PDB entry 9MUD | electron microscopy, 3.40 A resolution | chains J and T of the 45 polymer chains in the assembly

[Chain J (and T)]
Molecule: Cat1 (CRISPR associated TIR 1) pentagonal filament
Notes: chain T of this document is another copy of the same molecule, construct and numbering; everything in this record applies to it too
Chain sequence (263 residues; numbered 1 to 263; the number before each row is that of its first residue):
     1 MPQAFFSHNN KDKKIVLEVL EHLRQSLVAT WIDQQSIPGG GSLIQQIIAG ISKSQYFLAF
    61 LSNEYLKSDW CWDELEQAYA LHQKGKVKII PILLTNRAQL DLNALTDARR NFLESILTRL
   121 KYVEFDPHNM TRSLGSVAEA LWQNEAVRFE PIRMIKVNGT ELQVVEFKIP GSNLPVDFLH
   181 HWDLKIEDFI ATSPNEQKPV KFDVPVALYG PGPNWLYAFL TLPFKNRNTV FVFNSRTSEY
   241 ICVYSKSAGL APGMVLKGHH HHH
Unresolved in the structure: 1, 34-41, 259-263
What the authors report for this chain:
  - binding site for the 4-nt RNA strand: W215, N234, S235
  - binding site for the 4-nt RNA strand: K225, N226, R227
  - catalytic residues: Y122
  - mutagenesis - D33A: decreased catalytic activity on NAD+
  - mutagenesis - Y122A: abolished catalytic activity on NAD+

[Chain J / chain T interface]
Contacting residue pairs (11):
  W70(J) with Y122(T), hydrophobic
  E187(J) with S172(T), hydrogen bond
  T192(J) with Y209(T), hydrogen bond (backbone-side chain); P211(T)
  S193(J) with Y209(T)
  F202(J) with Y209(T); F233(T), hydrophobic
  N226(J) with S235(T), hydrogen bond (backbone-side chain)
  R227(J) with P211(T)
  K246(J) with S235(T), hydrogen bond (side chain-backbone); R236(T)
Other interface residues (no listed pair), chain J (13 interface residues in all): D33, S42, Q46, P194, D203
Other interface residues (no listed pair), chain T (13 interface residues in all): R97, K121, Q143, E166, G210, S238

[In short]
Chain J and chain T each contribute 13 residues to their interface; the contacts include 4 hydrogen bonds.
Among the polar pairs are E187(J)-S172(T), T192(J)-Y209(T) and N226(J)-S235(T). The paper reports the
catalytic residue Y122(J); D33A of chain J reduces catalytic activity on NAD+.
Both chains are Cat1 (CRISPR associated TIR 1) pentagonal filament. Entry 9MUD (Cryo-EM structure of
CRISPR-associated cA4 bound Cat1 Pentagonal filament assembly) was determined by electron microscopy (same
publication as 9MUE, 9MUO and 9MW9).
